PDB entry 5JU9 | X-ray diffraction, 1.18 A resolution | chain A

# Chain A
Molecule: beta-1,4-mannanase
Source organism: Streptomyces sp. NRRL B-24361
Notes: EC 3.2.1.78
Chain sequence (168 residues; each row starts with the number of its first residue):
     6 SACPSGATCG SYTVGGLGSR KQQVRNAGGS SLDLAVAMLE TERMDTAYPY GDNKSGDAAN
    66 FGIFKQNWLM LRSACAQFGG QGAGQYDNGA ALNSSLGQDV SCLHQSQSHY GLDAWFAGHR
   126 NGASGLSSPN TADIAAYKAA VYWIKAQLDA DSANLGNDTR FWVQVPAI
Disordered / not traced: 6
Cystine bridges: C8-C14, C80-C107
From the paper describing this entry:
  - catalytic residues: E45, D57
  - mutagenesis - E45Q, D57N: abolished catalytic activity on M5 and M6

# Summary
From the paper: catalytic residues E45 and D57; E45Q and D57N abolish catalytic activity on M5 and M6.
Chain A is beta-1,4-mannanase (Streptomyces sp. NRRL B-24361); the structure, Structure of a
beta-1,4-mannanase, SsGH134, in complex with Man3, was determined by X-ray diffraction, deposited together
with 5JTS and 5JUG.
